PDB entry 3FYJ | X-ray diffraction, 3.80 A resolution | chain X

[Chain X]
Protein: MAP kinase-activated protein kinase 2
Source organism: Homo sapiens
Notes: EC 2.7.11.1; fragment: MK-2 kinase module and the auto-inhibitory domain
Reference sequence: P49137 (MAPK2_HUMAN); residues 45-371 here = UniProt positions 45-371
Amino-acid sequence (327 residues; numbered 45 to 371; the number before each row is that of its first residue):
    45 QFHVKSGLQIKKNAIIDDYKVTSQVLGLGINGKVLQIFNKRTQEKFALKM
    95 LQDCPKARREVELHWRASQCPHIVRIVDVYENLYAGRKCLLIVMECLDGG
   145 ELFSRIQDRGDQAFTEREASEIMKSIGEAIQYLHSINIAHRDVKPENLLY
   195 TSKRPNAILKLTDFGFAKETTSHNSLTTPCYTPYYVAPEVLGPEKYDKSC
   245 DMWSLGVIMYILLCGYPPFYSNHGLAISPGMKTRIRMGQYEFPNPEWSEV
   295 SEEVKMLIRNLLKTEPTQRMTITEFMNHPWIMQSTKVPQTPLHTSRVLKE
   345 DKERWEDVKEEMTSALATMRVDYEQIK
Unresolved in the structure: 217-238, 266-281, 365-371
Ligand contacts: B97 ((10R)-10-methyl-3-(6-methylpyridin-3-yl)-9,10,11,12-tetrahydro-8H-[1,4]diazepino[5',6':4,5]thieno[3,2-f]quinolin-8-one): Leu70, Gly71, Leu72, Gly73, Val78, Ala91, Lys93, Val118, Met138, Glu139, Cys140, Leu141, Asp142, Glu190, Asn191, Leu193, Thr206, Asp207
Swiss-Prot annotation at these positions:
  - region: Ser328 to Arg364 (Autoinhibitory helix), Asp366 to Lys371 (p38 MAPK-binding site)
  - motif: Met356 to Val365 (Nuclear export signal (NES)), Lys371 (Bipartite nuclear localization signal 1)
  - active site: Asp186 (Proton acceptor)
  - binding site (ATP): Leu70 to Val78, Lys93
  - binding site (staurosporine): Glu139 to Leu141
  - modified residue: Thr222 (Phosphothreonine), Ser272 (Phosphoserine), Ser328 (Phosphoserine), Thr334 (Phosphothreonine)
  - cross-link: Lys353 (Glycyl lysine isopeptide (Lys-Gly) (interchain with G-Cter in SUMO))
  - mutagenesis: Lys93 (K93R: Kinase defective mutant, abolishes activity), Asp207 (D207A: Kinase defective mutant, abolishes activity), Thr222 (T222A: Strong decrease in kinase activity; T222D: Mimicks phosphorylation state, leading to slight increase of basal kinase activity ...), Ser272 (S272A: Strong decrease in kinase activity; S272D: Mimicks phosphorylation state, leading to slight increase of basal kinase activity), Thr334 (T334A: Slight decrease in kinase activity; T334D/E: Mimicks phosphorylation state, leading to elevated basal kinase activity ...), Lys353 (K353R: Induces decreased sumoylation and increase in protein kinase activity)

[Overview]
Chain X binds compound B97. Curated annotation (UniProt) lists active-site residue Asp186, 10 ATP-binding
residues, 3 staurosporine-binding residues and 6 mutagenesis sites.
Chain X is MAP kinase-activated protein kinase 2 (Homo sapiens); the structure, Crystal structure of an
optimzied benzothiophene inhibitor bound to MAPKAP Kinase-2 (MK-2), was determined by X-ray diffraction,
deposited together with 3FYK and 3FZ1.
